Entry 5OTJ (X-ray diffraction, 2.35 A resolution); this record covers chains L and C of the 3 polymer chains in the assembly.

== Chain L ==
Name: 102.1F10 Fab light chain
From: Homo sapiens
Notes: antibody fragment or engineered binder
Sequence (217 residues; numbered 1 to 217; the number before each row is that of its first residue):
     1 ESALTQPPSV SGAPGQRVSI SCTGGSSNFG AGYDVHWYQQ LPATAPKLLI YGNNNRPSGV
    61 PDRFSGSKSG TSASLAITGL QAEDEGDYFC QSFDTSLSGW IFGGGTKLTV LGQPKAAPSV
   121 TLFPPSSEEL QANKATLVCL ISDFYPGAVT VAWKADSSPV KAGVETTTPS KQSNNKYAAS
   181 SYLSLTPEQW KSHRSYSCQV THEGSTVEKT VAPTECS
Disordered / not traced: 215-217
Disulfide bonds: Cys-22/Cys-90, Cys-139/Cys-198
Modified positions: Glu-1 (pyroglutamic acid; PCA)

== Chain C ==
Name: Polcalcin Phl p 7
From: Phleum pratense
UniProt: O82040 (POLC7_PHLPR); residue numbers follow UniProt; this construct covers 1-78
Sequence (110 residues; numbered 1 to 110; the number before each row is that of its first residue):
     1 MADDMERIFK RFDTNGDGKI SLSELTDALR TLGSTSADEV QRMMAEIDTD GDGFIDFNEF
    61 ISFCNANPGL MKDVAKVFKG ELNSKLEGKP IPNPLLGLDS TRTGHHHHHH
Disordered / not traced: 1-2, 72-110
Sequence notes: expression tag (79-110)
Bound ions: Ca2+ site 1: Asp-13, Asn-15, Asp-17, Lys-19, Glu-24; Ca2+ site 2: Asp-48, Asp-50, Asp-52, Phe-54, Glu-59
UniProt features mapped onto this chain:
  - binding site (Ca(2+)): Asp-13, Asn-15, Asp-17, Lys-19, Glu-24, Asp-48, Asp-50, Asp-52, Glu-59
Reported in the primary citation:
  - mutagenesis - R7T: decreased binding to 102.1F10 IgE
  - mutagenesis - R7T: abolished signaling in response to 102.1F10 IgE
  - mutagenesis - R7T: unchanged stability

== Chain L / chain C interface ==
Residue-residue contacts (7; chain L residue first):
  Ala-31(L) with Lys-19(C)
  Gly-32(L) with Lys-19(C)
  Tyr-33(L) with Asp-52(C), hydrogen bond; Phe-54(C), hydrophobic
  Phe-93(L) with Asp-50(C); Asp-52(C)
  Trp-100(L) with Gly-51(C), hydrogen bond (side chain-backbone)
Also at the interface, not in a pair above, chain L (6 interface residues in all): Ser-98
The authors on this interface:
  - epitope / paratope residues, chain L: Tyr-33(L), Phe-93(L), Trp-100(L)
  - epitope / paratope residues, chain C: Lys-19(C)

== Summary ==
6 residues of chain L and 5 residues of chain C are in contact; the contacts include 2 hydrogen bonds. Among
the polar pairs are Tyr-33(L)/Asp-52(C) and Trp-100(L)/Gly-51(C). UniProt lists 9 Ca2+-binding residues on
chain C. The paper reports that R7T of chain C reduces binding to 102.1F10 IgE; epitope/paratope residues
Tyr-33(L), Phe-93(L) and Lys-19(C) among others.
Here chain L is 102.1F10 Fab light chain (Homo sapiens) and chain C is Polcalcin Phl p 7 (Phleum pratense).
Entry 5OTJ (Monomeric polcalcin (Phl p 7) in complex with two identical allergen-specific antibodies) was
determined by X-ray diffraction.
